Entry 3RUM (X-ray diffraction, 1.85 A resolution); this record covers chains A and B of the 3 polymer chains in the assembly.

# Chain A
Molecule: Maltose-binding periplasmic protein
Organism: Escherichia coli K-12
UniProtKB: P0AEX9 (MALE_ECOLI); residues 2-367 here correspond to UniProt positions 27-392 (UniProt number = residue number + 25)
Sequence (378 residues; each row starts with the number of its first residue):
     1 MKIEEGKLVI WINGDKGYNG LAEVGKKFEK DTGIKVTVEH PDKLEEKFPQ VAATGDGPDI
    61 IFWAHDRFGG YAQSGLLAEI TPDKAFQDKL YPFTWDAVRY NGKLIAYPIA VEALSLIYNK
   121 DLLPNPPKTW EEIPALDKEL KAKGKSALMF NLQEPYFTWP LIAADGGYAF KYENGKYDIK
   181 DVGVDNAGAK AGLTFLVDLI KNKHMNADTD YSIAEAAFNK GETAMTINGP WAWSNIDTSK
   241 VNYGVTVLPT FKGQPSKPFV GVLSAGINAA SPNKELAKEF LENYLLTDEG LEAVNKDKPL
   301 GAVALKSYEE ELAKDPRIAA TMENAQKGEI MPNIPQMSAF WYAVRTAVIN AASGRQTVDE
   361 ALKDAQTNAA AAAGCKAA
Modified residues: C375 (carboxymethylated cysteine; CCS); A377 (D-alanine; DAL); A378 (D-alanine; DAL)
Sequence notes: initiating methionine (1)
Residues lining bound ligands: alpha-D-mannopyranose (MAN): E45, E46, P49, R67, Y71, S338, A377

# Chain B
Molecule: Ristocetin
Organism: Amycolatopsis lurida
Sequence (7 residues; numbered 1 to 7; the number before each row is that of its first residue):
     1 GXXGGXX
Covalent attachments: covalent link G1-MP4_3; covalent link HTY_2-G4; covalent link G4-OMX_6; glycan linked to G4; covalent link G5-MDF_7; ristosamine (RST) linked to OMX_6; alpha-D-mannopyranose (MAN) linked to MDF_7
Modified residues: G1, G4, G5 ((2R)-amino(4-hydroxyphenyl)ethanoic acid; GHP); HTY ((betaR)-beta-hydroxy-D-tyrosine) at position 2, MP4 ((2S)-amino(3,5-dihydroxy-4-methylphenyl)ethanoic acid) at position 3, OMX ((betaR)-beta-hydroxy-L-Tyrosine) at position 6, MDF (meta, meta'-di-hydroxy-phenylalanine) at position 7

# Interface between chain A and chain B
Residue-residue contacts (27):
  E46(A) - G5(B)
  P49(A) - G5(B)
  P49(A) - MDF_7(B)
  Q50(A) - G5(B)
  Q50(A) - OMX_6(B)  hydrogen bond (side chain-backbone)
  G70(A) - MDF_7(B)
  S74(A) - MDF_7(B)
  S338(A) - G1(B)
  S338(A) - MP4_3(B)
  Y342(A) - G1(B)
  Y342(A) - HTY_2(B)  hydrogen bond (side chain-backbone)
  Y342(A) - MP4_3(B)
  N368(A) - G1(B)  hydrogen bond (backbone-backbone)
  A371(A) - G1(B)
  A373(A) - G1(B)
  C375(A) - MDF_7(B)
  K376(A) - G5(B)
  K376(A) - OMX_6(B)
  K376(A) - MDF_7(B)  hydrogen bond (backbone-backbone)
  A377(A) - G1(B)
  A377(A) - G4(B)
  A377(A) - G5(B)
  A377(A) - MDF_7(B)
  A378(A) - G1(B)
  A378(A) - HTY_2(B)  hydrogen bond (backbone-backbone)
  A378(A) - MP4_3(B)  hydrogen bond (backbone-backbone)
  A378(A) - G4(B)  hydrogen bond (backbone-backbone)
Other interface residues (no listed pair), chain A (16 interface residues in all): L76, A339

# Summary
The interface between chain A and chain B involves 16 residues on one side and 7 on the other, with 7 hydrogen
bonds. Polar pairs include Q50(A)-OMX_6(B), Y342(A)-HTY_2(B) and A378(A)-MP4_3(B). Bound to chain A:
alpha-D-mannopyranose. Covalently linked ristosamine: at OMX_6(B).
Chain A is Maltose-binding periplasmic protein (Escherichia coli K-12) and chain B is Ristocetin
(Amycolatopsis lurida); the structure, New strategy to analyze structures of glycopeptide antibiotic-target
complexes, was determined by X-ray diffraction (same publication as 3RUN).
